1R4M - chains A and I of the 3 polymer chains in the assembly; structure by X-ray diffraction, 3.00 A resolution.

[Chain A]
Molecule: amyloid beta precursor protein-binding protein 1
From: Homo sapiens
Reference sequence: Q13564 (ULA1_HUMAN); residue numbers follow UniProt; this construct covers 1-253, 259-534
Amino-acid sequence (529 residues; numbered 1 to 534; 5 numbers in that range are skipped by the numbering (no residue carries them; nothing is unmodelled there); the number before each row is that of its first residue):
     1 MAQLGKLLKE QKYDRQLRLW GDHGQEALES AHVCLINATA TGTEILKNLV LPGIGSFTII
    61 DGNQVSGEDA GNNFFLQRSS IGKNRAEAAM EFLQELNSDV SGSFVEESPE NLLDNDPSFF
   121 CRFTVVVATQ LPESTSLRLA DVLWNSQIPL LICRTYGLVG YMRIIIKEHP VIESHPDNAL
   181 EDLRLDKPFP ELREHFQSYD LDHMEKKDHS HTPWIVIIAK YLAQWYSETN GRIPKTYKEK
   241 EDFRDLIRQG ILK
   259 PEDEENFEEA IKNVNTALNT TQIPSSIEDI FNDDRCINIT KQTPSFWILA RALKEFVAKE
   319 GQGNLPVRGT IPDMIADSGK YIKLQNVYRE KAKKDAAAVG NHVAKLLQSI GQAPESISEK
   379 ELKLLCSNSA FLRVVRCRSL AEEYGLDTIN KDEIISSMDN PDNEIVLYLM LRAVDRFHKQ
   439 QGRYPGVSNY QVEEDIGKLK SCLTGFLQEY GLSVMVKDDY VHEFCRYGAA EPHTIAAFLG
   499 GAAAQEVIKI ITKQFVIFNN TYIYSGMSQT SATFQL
Not modelled in the structure: 1-5, 200-207
Curated features (UniProtKB/Swiss-Prot):
  - region: Asp331 to Asn344 (Interaction with UBA3)
  - site: His211 (Interaction with UBA3)
  - modified residue: Ala2 (N-acetylalanine), Lys6 (N6-acetyllysine), Lys341 (N6-acetyllysine)
Reported in the primary citation:
  - catalytic residues: Arg15 (proposed by the authors, not directly observed)

[Chain I]
Molecule: Ubiquitin-like protein NEDD8
From: Homo sapiens
Reference sequence: Q15843 (NEDD8_HUMAN); residues 101-176 here correspond to UniProt positions 1-76 (UniProt number = residue number - 100)
Amino-acid sequence (76 residues; numbered 101 to 176; the number before each row is that of its first residue):
   101 MLIKVKTLTG KEIEIDIEPT DKVERIKERV EEKEGIPPQQ QRLIYSGKQM NDEKTAADYK
   161 ILGGSVLHLV LALRGG
Curated features (UniProtKB/Swiss-Prot):
  - region: Val170 to Ala172 (Interaction with UBE1C)
  - site (Interaction with UBE1C): Leu108, Ile144
  - modified residue: Gln140 (Microbial infection: Deamidated glutamine), Lys148 (N6-acetyllysine)
  - cross-link: Gly176 (Glycyl lysine isopeptide (Gly-Lys) (interchain with K-? in acceptor proteins))
Reported in the primary citation:
  - conformationally variable residues: Leu169
  - mutagenesis - A172R: abolished catalytic activity on APPBP1-UBA3
  - specificity-determining residues: Ala172

[Chain A / chain I interface]
Residue-residue contacts (15; chain A residue first):
  Asn178(A) - Glu134(I)
  Asn178(A) - Ile136(I)
  Asn178(A) - Gln140(I)
  Ala179(A) - Glu134(I)
  Ala179(A) - Gly135(I)
  Leu180(A) - Glu131(I)
  Leu180(A) - Lys133(I)
  Leu180(A) - Glu134(I)
  Leu180(A) - Gly135(I)
  Thr236(A) - Arg129(I)  hydrogen bond
  Lys240(A) - Glu132(I)  salt bridge
  Asn273(A) - Glu128(I)  hydrogen bond (side chain-backbone)
  Asn273(A) - Glu131(I)  hydrogen bond
  Asn273(A) - Glu132(I)
  Thr274(A) - Glu131(I)
Interface residues without a listed pair, chain A (8 interface residues in all): Asp177
Interface residues without a listed pair, chain I (10 interface residues in all): Thr109
Interface features reported in the paper:
  - interface residues, chain I: Arg129(I), Glu131(I), Glu132(I), Lys133(I), Glu134(I), Gly135(I), Ile136(I), Gln140(I)

[Overview]
8 residues of chain A and 10 residues of chain I are in contact; the contacts include 3 hydrogen bonds and 1
salt bridge. Polar contacts include Lys240(A)-Glu132(I), Thr236(A)-Arg129(I) and Asn273(A)-Glu128(I). The
paper reports the catalytic residue Arg15(A); A172R of chain I abolishes catalytic activity on APPBP1-UBA3.
Here chain A is amyloid beta precursor protein-binding protein 1 and chain I is Ubiquitin-like protein NEDD8,
both from Homo sapiens. Entry 1R4M (APPBP1-UBA3-NEDD8, an E1-ubiquitin-like protein complex) was determined by
X-ray diffraction, deposited together with 1R4N.
